PDB entry 6NQB | electron microscopy, 3.80 A resolution | chains A and E of the 16 polymer chains in the assembly

Chain A:
Molecule: 16S ribosomal RNA
Source organism: Escherichia coli
Sequence (1542 nucleotides; numbered 1 to 1542; the number before each row is that of its first residue):
     1 AAAUUGAAGA GUUUGAUCAU GGCUCAGAUU GAACGCUGGC GGCAGGCCUA ACACAUGCAA
    61 GUCGAACGGU AACAGGAAGA AGCUUGCUUC UUUGCUGACG AGUGGCGGAC GGGUGAGUAA
   121 UGUCUGGGAA ACUGCCUGAU GGAGGGGGAU AACUACUGGA AACGGUAGCU AAUACCGCAU
   181 AACGUCGCAA GACCAAAGAG GGGGACCUUC GGGCCUCUUG CCAUCGGAUG UGCCCAGAUG
   241 GGAUUAGCUA GUAGGUGGGG UAACGGCUCA CCUAGGCGAC GAUCCCUAGC UGGUCUGAGA
   301 GGAUGACCAG CCACACUGGA ACUGAGACAC GGUCCAGACU CCUACGGGAG GCAGCAGUGG
   361 GGAAUAUUGC ACAAUGGGCG CAAGCCUGAU GCAGCCAUGC CGCGUGUAUG AAGAAGGCCU
   421 UCGGGUUGUA AAGUACUUUC AGCGGGGAGG AAGGGAGUAA AGUUAAUACC UUUGCUCAUU
   481 GACGUUACCC GCAGAAGAAG CACCGGCUAA CUCCGUGCCA GCAGCCGCGG UAAUACGGAG
   541 GGUGCAAGCG UUAAUCGGAA UUACUGGGCG UAAAGCGCAC GCAGGCGGUU UGUUAAGUCA
   601 GAUGUGAAAU CCCCGGGCUC AACCUGGGAA CUGCAUCUGA UACUGGCAAG CUUGAGUCUC
   661 GUAGAGGGGG GUAGAAUUCC AGGUGUAGCG GUGAAAUGCG UAGAGAUCUG GAGGAAUACC
   721 GGUGGCGAAG GCGGCCCCCU GGACGAAGAC UGACGCUCAG GUGCGAAAGC GUGGGGAGCA
   781 AACAGGAUUA GAUACCCUGG UAGUCCACGC CGUAAACGAU GUCGACUUGG AGGUUGUGCC
   841 CUUGAGGCGU GGCUUCCGGA GCUAACGCGU UAAGUCGACC GCCUGGGGAG UACGGCCGCA
   901 AGGUUAAAAC UCAAAUGAAU UGACGGGGGC CCGCACAAGC GGUGGAGCAU GUGGUUUAAU
   961 UCGAUGCAAC GCGAAGAACC UUACCUGGUC UUGACAUCCA CGGAAGUUUU CAGAGAUGAG
  1021 AAUGUGCCUU CGGGAACCGU GAGACAGGUG CUGCAUGGCU GUCGUCAGCU CGUGUUGUGA
  1081 AAUGUUGGGU UAAGUCCCGC AACGAGCGCA ACCCUUAUCC UUUGUUGCCA GCGGUCCGGC
  1141 CGGGAACUCA AAGGAGACUG CCAGUGAUAA ACUGGAGGAA GGUGGGGAUG ACGUCAAGUC
  1201 AUCAUGGCCC UUACGACCAG GGCUACACAC GUGCUACAAU GGCGCAUACA AAGAGAAGCG
  1261 ACCUCGCGAG AGCAAGCGGA CCUCAUAAAG UGCGUCGUAG UCCGGAUUGG AGUCUGCAAC
  1321 UCGACUCCAU GAAGUCGGAA UCGCUAGUAA UCGUGGAUCA GAAUGCCACG GUGAAUACGU
  1381 UCCCGGGCCU UGUACACACC GCCCGUCACA CCAUGGGAGU GGGUUGCAAA AGAAGUAGGU
  1441 AGCUUAACCU UCGGGAGGGC GCUUACCACU UUGUGAUUCA UGACUGGGGU GAAGUCGUAA
  1501 CAAGGUAACC GUAGGGGAAC CUGCGGUUGG AUCACCUCCU UA
Unresolved in the structure: 1-4, 681-711, 781-800, 1397-1542

Chain E:
Molecule: 30S ribosomal protein S5
Source organism: Escherichia coli
UniProtKB: A1AGJ2 (A1AGJ2_ECOLX); residues 9-157 here correspond to UniProt positions 10-158 (UniProt number = residue number + 1)
Sequence (149 residues; row label = number of the first residue in the row):
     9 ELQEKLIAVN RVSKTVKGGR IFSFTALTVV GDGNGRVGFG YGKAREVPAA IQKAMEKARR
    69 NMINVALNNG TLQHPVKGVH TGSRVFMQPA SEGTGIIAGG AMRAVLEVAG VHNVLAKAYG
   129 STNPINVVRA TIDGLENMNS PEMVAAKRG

Chain A / chain E interface:
Residue-residue contacts - 56 pairs, chain A then chain E:
  U5(A) with Ser-99(E), hydrogen bond to the base
  G6(A) with Gln-96(E), base contact; Ala-98(E), base contact; Ser-99(E), hydrogen bond to the base; Thr-102(E), base contact; Leu-123(E), base contact
  A7(A) with Phe-94(E), base contact; Gln-96(E), hydrogen bond to the base; Ile-105(E), phosphate contact; Leu-123(E), base contact; Ala-124(E), hydrogen bond to the sugar
  A8(A) with Ile-105(E), phosphate contact; Ala-106(E), hydrogen bond to the sugar; Gly-107(E), phosphate contact; Arg-111(E), base contact; Ala-124(E), sugar contact
  G9(A) with Gly-107(E), sugar contact; Lys-125(E), phosphate contact; Ala-126(E), hydrogen bond to the phosphate
  A10(A) with Thr-130(E), phosphate contact
  G15(A) with Lys-22(E), hydrogen bond to the base; Thr-23(E), hydrogen bond to the base; Arg-28(E), sugar contact
  A16(A) with Arg-19(E), salt bridge to the phosphate; Val-20(E), sugar contact; Ser-21(E), hydrogen bond to the sugar
  C18(A) with Asn-131(E), hydrogen bond to the phosphate; Ile-133(E), phosphate contact; Asn-134(E), hydrogen bond to the phosphate
  A19(A) with Asn-131(E), hydrogen bond to the phosphate; Asn-134(E), hydrogen bond to the phosphate
  A559(A) with Lys-125(E), salt bridge to the phosphate
  A560(A) with Tyr-127(E), sugar contact
  A864(A) with Thr-89(E), sugar contact
  U921(A) with Lys-22(E), sugar contact; Thr-23(E), hydrogen bond to the sugar
  G922(A) with Thr-23(E), sugar contact; Val-24(E), hydrogen bond to the sugar; Lys-25(E), sugar contact
  G1072(A) with Lys-61(E), sugar contact
  U1073(A) with Lys-61(E), phosphate contact
  U1078(A) with Ile-133(E), sugar contact; Asn-134(E), hydrogen bond to the sugar; Arg-137(E), sugar contact
  G1079(A) with Tyr-49(E), hydrogen bond to the phosphate; Ile-133(E), sugar contact
  A1080(A) with Val-20(E), phosphate contact; Ser-21(E), phosphate contact; Thr-33(E), phosphate contact; Tyr-49(E), hydrogen bond to the phosphate; Lys-51(E), phosphate contact
  A1081(A) with Val-20(E), phosphate contact; Ser-21(E), phosphate contact; Lys-22(E), phosphate contact; Lys-51(E), salt bridge to the phosphate
  A1082(A) with Lys-22(E), salt bridge to the phosphate
Interface residues without a listed pair, chain A (25 interface residues in all): U20, A923, U1070
Interface residues without a listed pair, chain E (37 interface residues in all): Ile-29, His-88, Gly-90, Gly-108, Ser-129

Summary:
The interface between chain A and chain E involves 25 residues on one side and 37 on the other; the contacts
include 18 hydrogen bonds and 4 salt bridges. Among the polar pairs are U5(A)/Ser-99(E), G6(A)/Ser-99(E) and
A7(A)/Gln-96(E).
Chain A is 16S ribosomal RNA and chain E is 30S ribosomal protein S5, both from Escherichia coli; the
structure, Role of Era in Assembly and Homeostasis of the Ribosomal Small Subunit, was determined by electron
microscopy.
